8VWV - chains A and J of the 11 polymer chains in the assembly; structure by electron microscopy, 3.60 A resolution.

== Chain A ==
Name: Histone H3.2
Source organism: Homo sapiens
UniProt: Q71DI3 (H32_HUMAN); residues 1-135 here correspond to UniProt positions 2-136 (UniProt number = residue number + 1)
Sequence (135 residues; numbered 1 to 135; the number before each row is that of its first residue):
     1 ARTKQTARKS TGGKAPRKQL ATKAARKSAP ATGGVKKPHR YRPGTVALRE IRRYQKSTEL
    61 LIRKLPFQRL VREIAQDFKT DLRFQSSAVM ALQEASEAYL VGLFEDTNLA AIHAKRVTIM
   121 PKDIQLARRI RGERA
Disordered / not traced: 1-37, 135
Construct notes: engineered mutation Ala110 (Cys111 in Q71DI3)

== Chain J ==
Molecule: 601 J strand (non-damaged)
Sequence (147 nucleotides; numbered 1 to 147; the number before each row is that of its first residue):
     1 ATCGGATGTA TATATCTGAC ACGTGCCTGG AGACTAGGGA GTAATCCCCT TGGCGGTTAA
    61 AACGCGGGGG ACAGCGCGTA CGTGCGTTTA AGCGGTGCTA GAGCTGTCTA CGACCAATTG
   121 AGCGGCCTCG GCACCGGGAT TCTCGAT

== How chain A and chain J interact ==
Contacting residue pairs (20):
  His39(A) with DT7(J), phosphate contact
  Arg40(A) with DG82(J), base contact; DT83(J), hydrogen bond to the base; DG84(J), hydrogen bond to the sugar
  Tyr41(A) with DT7(J), hydrogen bond to the phosphate; DG8(J), sugar contact; DT83(J), sugar contact; DG84(J), phosphate contact
  Pro43(A) with DT83(J), phosphate contact
  Gly44(A) with DT83(J), hydrogen bond to the phosphate
  Val46(A) with DT83(J), phosphate contact
  Ala47(A) with DT83(J), hydrogen bond to the phosphate
  Arg49(A) with DG8(J), sugar contact; DT9(J), salt bridge to the phosphate
  Arg63(A) with DG92(J), salt bridge to the phosphate
  Lys64(A) with DG92(J), hydrogen bond to the phosphate
  Leu65(A) with DG92(J), hydrogen bond to the phosphate
  Pro66(A) with DA91(J), phosphate contact; DG92(J), phosphate contact
  Arg69(A) with DA91(J), salt bridge to the phosphate
Interface residues without a listed pair, chain A (15 interface residues in all): Arg42, Arg83
Interface residues without a listed pair, chain J (10 interface residues in all): DA6, DA100

== Overview ==
Chain A and chain J form an interface of 15 and 10 residues respectively; the contacts include 7 hydrogen
bonds and 3 salt bridges. Polar contacts include Arg40(A)-DT83(J), Arg40(A)-DG84(J) and Tyr41(A)-DT7(J).
Chain A is Histone H3.2 (Homo sapiens) and chain J is 601 J strand (non-damaged); the structure, OGG1 bound to
a nucleosome containing 8oxoG at SHL4 (composite map), was determined by electron microscopy (same publication
as 8VWS, 8VWT and 8VWU).
